4UWH - chain A; structure by X-ray diffraction, 1.93 A resolution.

# Chain A
Molecule: Phosphatidylinositol 3-kinase catalytic subunit type 3
Source organism: Homo sapiens
Notes: EC 2.7.1.137; fragment: vps34 helical and kinase domains, residues 282-879
Reference sequence: Q8NEB9 (PK3C3_HUMAN); residues 282-879 here = UniProt positions 282-879
Amino-acid sequence (601 residues; each row starts with the number of its first residue):
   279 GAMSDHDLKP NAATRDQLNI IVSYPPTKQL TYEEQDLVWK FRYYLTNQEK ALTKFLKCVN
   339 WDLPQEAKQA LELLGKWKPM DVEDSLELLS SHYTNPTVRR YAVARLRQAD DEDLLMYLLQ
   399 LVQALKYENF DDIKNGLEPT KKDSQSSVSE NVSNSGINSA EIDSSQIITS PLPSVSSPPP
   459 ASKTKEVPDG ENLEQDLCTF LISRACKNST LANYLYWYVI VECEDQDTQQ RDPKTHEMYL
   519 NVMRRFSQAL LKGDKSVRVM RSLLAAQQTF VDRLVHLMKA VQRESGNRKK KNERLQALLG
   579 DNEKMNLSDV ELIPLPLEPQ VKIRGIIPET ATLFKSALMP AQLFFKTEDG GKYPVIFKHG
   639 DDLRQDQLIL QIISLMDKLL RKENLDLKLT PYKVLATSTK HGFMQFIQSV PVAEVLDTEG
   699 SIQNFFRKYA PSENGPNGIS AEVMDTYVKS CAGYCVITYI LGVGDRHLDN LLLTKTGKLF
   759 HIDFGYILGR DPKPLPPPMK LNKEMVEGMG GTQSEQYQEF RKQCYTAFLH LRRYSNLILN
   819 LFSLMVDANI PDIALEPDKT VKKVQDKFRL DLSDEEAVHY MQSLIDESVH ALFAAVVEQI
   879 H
Not modelled in the structure: 279-284, 418-434, 452-469, 874-879
Construct notes: expression tag (279-281)
Ion coordination: Na+ site 1: E439, H857, S861; Na+ site 2 near L667 (its only coordinating residue here)
Ligand contacts: JXM ((8S)-9-[(2R)-2-hydroxy-2-phenylethyl]-2-(morpholin-4-yl)-8-(trifluoromethyl)-6,7,8,9-tetrahydro-4H-pyrimido[1,2-a]pyrimidin-4-one): F612, S614, P618, I634, K636, D644, Y670, M682, Q683, F684, I685, S687, P689, D747, L750, F758, I760, D761
Curated features (UniProtKB/Swiss-Prot):
  - region: L611 to M617 (G-loop), G740 to N748 (Catalytic loop), H759 to N780 (Activation loop)
  - modified residue: S282 (Phosphoserine)

# Summary
Ligands of chain A: compound JXM. E439, H857 and S861 form the Na+ site 1.
Chain A is Phosphatidylinositol 3-kinase catalytic subunit type 3 (Homo sapiens); the structure, Discovery of
(2S)-8-((3R)-3-Methylmorpholin-4-yl)-1-(3-methyl-2-oxo-
butyl)-2-(trifluoromethyl)-3,4-dihydro-2H-pyrimido(1,2-a)pyrimidin-6- one: a Novel Potent and Selective
Inhibitor of Vps34 for the Treatment ..., was determined by X-ray diffraction together with 4UWF, 4UWG, 4UWK
and 4UWL from the same study.
